9FP0 - chains R and W of the 13 polymer chains in the assembly; structure by electron microscopy, 3.37 A resolution.

Chain R:
Molecule: Protein YhjR
From: Escherichia coli
Notes: engineered mutation(s): N-terminal His-tag
Chain sequence (77 residues; numbered -14 to 62; the number before each row is that of its first residue; numbers below 1 keep their minus sign (Met-14 is residue -14)):
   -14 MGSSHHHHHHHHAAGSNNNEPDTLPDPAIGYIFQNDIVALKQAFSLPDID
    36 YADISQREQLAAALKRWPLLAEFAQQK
Disordered / not traced: -14 to 31, 61-62

Chain W:
Molecule: Cell division protein
From: Escherichia coli
Reference sequence: A0A0B1KWQ0 (A0A0B1KWQ0_ECOLX); residue numbers follow UniProt; this construct covers 1-250
Chain sequence (250 residues; row label = number of the first residue in the row):
     1 MAVLGLQGVRGGVGTTTITAALAWSLQMLGENVLVVDACPDNLLRLSFNV
    51 DFTHRQGWARAMLDGQDWRDAGLRYTSQLDLLPFGQLSIEEQENPQHWQT
   101 RLSDICSGLQQLKASGRYQWILIDLPRDASQITHQLLSLCDHSLAIVNVD
   151 ANCHIRLHQQALPDGAHILINNFRIGSQVQDDIYQLWLQSQRRLLPMLIH
   201 RDEAMAECLAAKQPVGEYRSDALAAEEILTLANWCLLNYSGLKTPVGSKS
Disordered / not traced: 1, 242-250
Ligand contacts:
  - ATP (adenosine-5'-triphosphate), molecule 1: Arg10, Gly11, Arg127, Asp150, Ala151, Asn152, Arg156
  - ATP, molecule 2: Gly12, Val13, Gly14, Thr15, Thr16, Thr17, Leu43, Asn171, Asn172, Ile199, His200, Arg201, Asp202, Met205, Ala206, Leu209

Interface between chain R and chain W:
Pairs across the interface (19; chain R residue first):
  Pro32(R) - Leu157(W)
  Pro32(R) - Gln160(W)
  Ile34(R) - Gln191(W)
  Asp35(R) - Ser190(W)
  Asp35(R) - Arg192(W)  salt bridge
  Tyr36(R) - His158(W)  hydrogen bond
  Tyr36(R) - Ser190(W)
  Arg42(R) - Gln189(W)
  Leu45(R) - Leu186(W)  hydrophobic
  Ala48(R) - Asp182(W)
  Leu49(R) - Leu186(W)  hydrophobic
  Arg51(R) - Gln178(W)  hydrogen bond
  Trp52(R) - Val179(W)  hydrophobic
  Trp52(R) - Asp182(W)  hydrogen bond
  Leu54(R) - Ile155(W)  hydrophobic
  Leu55(R) - His154(W)
  Leu55(R) - Leu186(W)  hydrophobic
  Phe58(R) - His154(W)
  Phe58(R) - Ile155(W)  hydrophobic
Other interface residues (no listed pair), chain R (15 interface residues in all): Asp33, Ile39
Other interface residues (no listed pair), chain W (17 interface residues in all): Ala151, Ala161, Ile183, Gln185

In short:
The interface between chain R and chain W involves 15 residues on one side and 17 on the other, with 3
hydrogen bonds and 1 salt bridge. Polar pairs include Asp35(R)-Arg192(W), Tyr36(R)-His158(W) and
Arg51(R)-Gln178(W). Ligands of chain W: ATP.
Here chain R is Protein YhjR and chain W is Cell division protein, both from Escherichia coli. Entry 9FP0
(Cryo-EM structure of the 'crown'less Bcs macrocomplex for E. coli cellulose secretion in non-saturating
c-di-GMP (local)) was determined by electron microscopy (same publication as 9FMV, 9FMZ, 9FNN, 9FO7 and 9FP2).
